PDB entry 7EA5 | electron microscopy, 3.30 A resolution | chains A and J of the 11 polymer chains in the assembly

[Chain A]
Protein: Histone H3
From: Xenopus laevis
UniProt: A0A310TTQ1 (A0A310TTQ1_XENLA); residues 34-134 here correspond to UniProt positions 35-135 (UniProt number = residue number + 1)
Chain sequence (101 residues; each row starts with the number of its first residue):
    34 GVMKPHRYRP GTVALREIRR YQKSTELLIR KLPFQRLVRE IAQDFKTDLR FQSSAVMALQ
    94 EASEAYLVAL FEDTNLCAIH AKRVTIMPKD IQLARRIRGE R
Sequence notes: engineered mutation Met36 (Lys37 in A0A310TTQ1)
From the paper describing this entry:
  - mutagenesis - R49E/R52E: abolished catalytic activity with Histone-lysine N-methyltransferase, H3 lysine-36 specific

[Chain J]
Molecule: 601-DNA
Sequence (145 nucleotides; each row starts with the number of its first residue):
     2 TCGGATGTAT ATATCTGACA CGTGCCTGGA GACTAGGGAG TAATCCCCTT GGCGGTTAAA
    62 ACGCGGGGGA CAGCGCGTAC GTGCGTTTAA GCGGTGCTAG AGCTGTCTAC GACCAATTGA
   122 GCGGCCTCGG CACCGGGATT CTCGA

[Interface between chain A and chain J]
Contacting residue pairs - 14 pairs, chain A then chain J:
  Arg40(A) with DG82(J), base contact
  Tyr41(A) with DG84(J), phosphate contact
  Pro43(A) with DT83(J), phosphate contact
  Gly44(A) with DT83(J), hydrogen bond to the phosphate
  Val46(A) with DT83(J), phosphate contact
  Ala47(A) with DT83(J), phosphate contact
  Arg63(A) with DA91(J), phosphate contact; DG92(J), salt bridge to the phosphate
  Lys64(A) with DG92(J), hydrogen bond to the phosphate
  Leu65(A) with DG92(J), phosphate contact
  Pro66(A) with DA91(J), phosphate contact
  Arg69(A) with DA91(J), salt bridge to the phosphate
  Arg83(A) with DA100(J), phosphate contact; DG101(J), sugar contact
Interface residues without a listed pair, chain A (14 interface residues in all): Arg42, Lys115
Interface residues without a listed pair, chain J (8 interface residues in all): DC72

[Overview]
14 residues of chain A face 8 of chain J across their interface; the contacts include 2 hydrogen bonds and 2
salt bridges. Polar pairs include Gly44(A)-DT83(J), Lys64(A)-DG92(J) and Arg63(A)-DG92(J). The paper reports
that R49E/R52E of chain A abolish catalytic activity with Histone-lysine N-methyltransferase, H3 lysine-36
specific.
Here chain A is Histone H3 (Xenopus laevis) and chain J is 601-DNA. Entry 7EA5 (Yeast Set2 bound to a
nucleosome containing oncohistone mutations) was determined by electron microscopy (same publication as 7EA8).
